7D10 - chains A and B; structure by electron microscopy, 3.52 A resolution.

== Chain A (and B) ==
Name: Solute carrier family 12 member 2
From: Homo sapiens
Notes: chain B of this document is another copy of the same molecule, construct and numbering; everything in this record applies to it too
Reference sequence: P55011 (S12A2_HUMAN); numbering as in UniProt (aligned over 1-1212)
Chain sequence (1212 residues; numbered 1 to 1212; the number before each row is that of its first residue):
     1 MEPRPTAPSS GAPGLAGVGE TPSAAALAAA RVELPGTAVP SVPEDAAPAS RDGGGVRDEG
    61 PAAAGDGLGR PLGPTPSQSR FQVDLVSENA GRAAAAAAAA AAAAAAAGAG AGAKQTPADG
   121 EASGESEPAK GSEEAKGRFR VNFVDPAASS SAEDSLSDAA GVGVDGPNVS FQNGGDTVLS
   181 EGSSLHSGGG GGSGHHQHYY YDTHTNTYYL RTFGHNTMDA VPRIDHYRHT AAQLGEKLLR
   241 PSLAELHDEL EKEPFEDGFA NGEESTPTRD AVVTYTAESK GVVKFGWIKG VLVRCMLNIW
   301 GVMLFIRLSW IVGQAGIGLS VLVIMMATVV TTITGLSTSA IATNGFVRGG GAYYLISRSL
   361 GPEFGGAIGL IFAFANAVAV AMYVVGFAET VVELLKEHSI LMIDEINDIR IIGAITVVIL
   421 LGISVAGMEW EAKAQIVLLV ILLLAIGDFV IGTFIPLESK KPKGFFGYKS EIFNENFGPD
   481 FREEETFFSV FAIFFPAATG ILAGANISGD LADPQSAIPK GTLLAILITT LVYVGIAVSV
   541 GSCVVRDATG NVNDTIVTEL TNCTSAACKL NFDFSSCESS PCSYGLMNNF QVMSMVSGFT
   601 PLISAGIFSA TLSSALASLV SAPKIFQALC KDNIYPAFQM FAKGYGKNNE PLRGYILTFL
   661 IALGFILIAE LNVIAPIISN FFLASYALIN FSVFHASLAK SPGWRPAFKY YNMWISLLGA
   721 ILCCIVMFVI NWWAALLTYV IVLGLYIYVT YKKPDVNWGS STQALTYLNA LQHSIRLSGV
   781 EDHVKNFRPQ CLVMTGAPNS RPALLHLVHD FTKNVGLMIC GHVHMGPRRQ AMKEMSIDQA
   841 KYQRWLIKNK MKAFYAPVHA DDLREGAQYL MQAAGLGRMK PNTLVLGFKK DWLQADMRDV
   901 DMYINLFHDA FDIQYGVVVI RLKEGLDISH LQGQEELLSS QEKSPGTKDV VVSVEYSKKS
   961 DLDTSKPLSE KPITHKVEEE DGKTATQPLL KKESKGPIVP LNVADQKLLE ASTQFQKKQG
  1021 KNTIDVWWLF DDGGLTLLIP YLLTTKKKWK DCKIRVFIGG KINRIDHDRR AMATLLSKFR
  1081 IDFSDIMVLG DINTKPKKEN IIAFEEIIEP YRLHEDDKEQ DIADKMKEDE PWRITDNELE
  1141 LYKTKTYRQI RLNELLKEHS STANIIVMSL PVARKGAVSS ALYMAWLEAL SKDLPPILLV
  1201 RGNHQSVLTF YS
Unresolved in the structure: 1-286, 557-572, 585, 646-647, 701-703, 755-1212
UniProt features mapped onto this chain:
  - region: S761 to S778 (Scissor helix)
  - motif: R80 to V83 (RFXV motif 1), R138 to V141 (RFXV motif 2)
  - binding site (Na(+)): L297, W300, A610, S613, S614
  - binding site (K(+)): N298, I299, Y383, P496, A497, T499
  - binding site (chloride): G301, V302, M303, F372, P496, A497, G500, I501, F682, Y686
  - modified residue: M1 (N-acetylmethionine), S77 (Phosphoserine), S79 (Phosphoserine), T203 (Phosphothreonine), T207 (Phosphothreonine), T212 (Phosphothreonine), T217 (Phosphothreonine), T230 (Phosphothreonine), S242 (Phosphoserine), T266 (Phosphothreonine), S940 (Phosphoserine), S944 (Phosphoserine), S994 (Phosphoserine)
  - glycosylation (N-linked (GlcNAc...) asparagine): N553, N562
  - natural variant: A327 (A327V: In DELMNES), N376 (N376I: In DELMNES), A379 (A379L: In DELMNES), R410 (R410Q: In DELMNES), W892 to S1212 (deletion: In DELMNES), E979 (E979K: In DFNA78), E980 (E980K: In DELMNES), D981 (D981Y: In DFNA78), P988 (P988T: In DFNA78)
  - mutagenesis: T217 (T217A/S/E: Impairs transporter activity), D219 (D219A: Impairs transporter activity), G235 (G235A: Impairs transporter activity), E236 to E249 (Decrease in Cl(-) influx and impairs transporter activity; Decrease in Cl(-) influx when mutated to the equivalent sequence in NKCC2), K237 (K237A: Impairs transporter activity), L238 (L238A: Impairs transporter activity), R240 (R240A: Impairs transporter activity), P241 (P241A: Impairs transporter activity), S242 (S242A/E: Impairs transporter activity), L243 (L243A: Abolishes transporter activity), A244 (A244E: Impairs transporter activity), L246 (L246S: Impairs transporter activity), 47 further mutagenesis entries in UniProt
Reported in the primary citation:
  - binding site for palmitic acid: H695, Y751
  - contacts within the chain: R307-E389, R358-D632
  - mutagenesis - D510Q, K624C: decreased binding to bumetanide
  - self-association interface (contacts with another copy of this molecule); pairs are residue here / residue on that copy: H695-Y751 (hydrogen bond), W732-W732, F728

== How chain A and chain B interact ==
Residue-residue contacts - 14 pairs, chain A then chain B:
  F691(A) - I747(B)  hydrophobic
  H695(A) - Y751(B)  hydrogen bond
  L698(A) - I747(B)  hydrophobic
  A699(A) - Y751(B)
  I725(A) - L736(B)  hydrophobic
  F728(A) - L736(B)  hydrophobic
  V729(A) - W732(B)  hydrophobic
  W732(A) - V729(B)  hydrophobic
  L736(A) - I725(B)  hydrophobic
  L736(A) - F728(B)  hydrophobic
  I747(A) - F691(B)  hydrophobic
  I747(A) - L698(B)  hydrophobic
  Y751(A) - H695(B)  hydrogen bond
  Y751(A) - A699(B)

== Summary ==
The chain A/chain B interface involves 11 residues from each chain, with 2 hydrogen bonds. The hydrogen-bonded
pair is H695(A)-Y751(B). From the paper: a binding site for palmitic acid at H695(A) and Y751(A); D510Q and
K624C of chain A reduce binding to bumetanide.
Both chains are Solute carrier family 12 member 2 (Homo sapiens). Entry 7D10 (Human NKCC1) was determined by
electron microscopy together with 7D14 from the same study.
